PDB entry 5ZDZ | X-ray diffraction, 2.80 A resolution | chains N and M of the 6 polymer chains in the assembly

# Chain N
Protein: HMGB1 A-B box
Organism: Mus musculus
UniProt: P63158 (HMGB1_MOUSE); residues 1-163 here = UniProt positions 1-163
Sequence (163 residues; numbered 1 to 163; the number before each row is that of its first residue):
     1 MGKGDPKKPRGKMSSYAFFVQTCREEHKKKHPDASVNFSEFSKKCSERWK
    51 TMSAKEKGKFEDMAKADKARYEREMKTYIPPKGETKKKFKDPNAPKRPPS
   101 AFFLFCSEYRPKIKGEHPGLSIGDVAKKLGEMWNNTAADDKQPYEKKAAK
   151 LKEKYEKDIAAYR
Not modelled in the structure: 1-10, 51-53, 77-96, 117-121, 137-138, 158-163
UniProt features mapped onto this chain:
  - DNA-binding region: Pro-9 to Ile-79 (HMG box 1), Pro-95 to Arg-163 (HMG box 2)
  - region: Lys-3 to Ser-15 (LPS binding (delipidated)), His-27 to Lys-43 (NLS 1), Pro-80 to Lys-96 (LPS binding (Lipid A)), Phe-89 to Glu-108 (Cytokine-stimulating activity)
  - motif: His-27 to Lys-43 (Nuclear localization signal (NLS) 1)
  - binding site (heparin): Met-1 to Arg-10
  - site (Cleavage): Arg-10, Gly-11, Asp-67, Lys-68
  - modified residue: Lys-3 (N6-acetyllysine), Lys-7 (N6-acetyllysine), Lys-8 (N6-acetyllysine), Lys-12 (N6-acetyllysine), Cys-23 (Cysteine sulfonic acid (-SO3H)), Lys-28 (N6-acetyllysine), Lys-29 (N6-acetyllysine), Lys-30 (N6-acetyllysine), Ser-35 (Phosphoserine), Lys-43 (N6-acetyllysine), Cys-45 (Cysteine sulfonic acid (-SO3H)), Lys-90 (N6-acetyllysine), Ser-100 (Phosphoserine), Cys-106 (Cysteine sulfonic acid (-SO3H)), Lys-127 (N6-acetyllysine), Lys-128 (N6-acetyllysine), Lys-141 (N6-acetyllysine)
  - cross-link (Isoglutamyl lysine isopeptide (Lys-Gln)): Lys-28 (interchain with Q-?), Lys-43 (interchain with Q-?), Lys-44 (interchain with Q-?), Lys-68 (interchain with Q-?)

# Chain M
Molecule: DNA chain M
Sequence (39 nucleotides; each row starts with the number of its first residue):
    17 CACAGTGATGCAAATCAAGTGTGAAGCCAGACAAAAACC
Metal / ion sites: K+: DC19 (shared with 2 residues of chain C)

# Interface between chain N and chain M
Pairs across the interface (18):
  Ser-14(N) / DA49(M)  hydrogen bond to the phosphate
  Ser-14(N) / DA50(M)  phosphate contact
  Tyr-16(N) / DC48(M)  sugar contact
  Tyr-16(N) / DA49(M)  sugar contact
  Phe-38(N) / DA45(M)  stacking on the base
  Phe-38(N) / DG46(M)  base contact
  Ser-39(N) / DG46(M)  sugar contact
  Ser-42(N) / DG46(M)  hydrogen bond to the sugar
  Ser-42(N) / DA47(M)  sugar contact
  Lys-43(N) / DA47(M)  phosphate contact
  Ser-46(N) / DA47(M)  phosphate contact
  Ser-46(N) / DC48(M)  phosphate contact
  Trp-49(N) / DA49(M)  hydrogen bond to the phosphate
  Phe-103(N) / DA33(M)  base contact
  Phe-103(N) / DA34(M)  base contact
  Ile-122(N) / DG35(M)  base contact
  Ile-122(N) / DT36(M)  sugar contact
  Ala-126(N) / DG35(M)  base contact
Interface residues without a listed pair, chain N (12 interface residues in all): Ser-15

# In short
12 residues of chain N and 10 residues of chain M are in contact; the contacts include 3 hydrogen bonds and 1
aromatic stacking contact. Among the polar pairs are Ser-42(N)/DG46(M), Ser-14(N)/DA49(M) and
Trp-49(N)/DA49(M).
Chain N is HMGB1 A-B box (Mus musculus) and chain M is DNA chain M; the structure, Hairpin Forming Complex,
RAG1/2-Nicked 12RSS/23RSS complex in Ca2+, was determined by X-ray diffraction together with 5ZE0, 5ZE1, 5ZE2,
6CG0, 6CIJ, 6CIK, 6CIL and 6CIM from the same study.
